9GEV - chains L and M of the 20 polymer chains in the assembly; structure by electron microscopy, 3.47 A resolution.

Chain L:
Molecule: Nucleosomal DNA Strand 2
Sequence (152 nucleotides; numbered -81 to 70; the number before each row is that of its first residue; numbers below 1 keep their minus sign (DT-81 is residue -81)):
   -81 TGCCGAGGCCGCTCAATTGGTCGTAGACAGCTCTAGCACCGCTTAAACGC
   -31 ACGTACGCGCTGTCCCCCGCGTTTTAACCGCCAAGGGGATTACTCCCTAG
    19 TCTCCAGGCACGTGTCAGATATATACATCCTGTGCATGTACTCGGGATAT
    69 TG
Not modelled in the structure: -81 to -76, 60-70

Chain M:
Molecule: Histone H3.1
Organism: Homo sapiens
UniProtKB: P68431 (H31_HUMAN); residues 0-135 here correspond to UniProt positions 1-136 (UniProt number = residue number + 1)
Sequence (136 residues; each row starts with the number of its first residue; numbering starts at 0):
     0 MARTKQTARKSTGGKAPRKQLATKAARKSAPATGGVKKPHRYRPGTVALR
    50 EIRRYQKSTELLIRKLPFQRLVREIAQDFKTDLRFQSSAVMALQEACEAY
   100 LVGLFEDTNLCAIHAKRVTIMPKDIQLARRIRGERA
Not modelled in the structure: 0-41, 135
Curated features (UniProtKB/Swiss-Prot):
  - modified residue: Arg2 (Asymmetric dimethylarginine), Thr3 (Phosphothreonine), Lys4 (Allysine), Gln5 (5-glutamyl dopamine), Thr6 (Phosphothreonine), Arg8 (Citrulline), Lys9 (N6,N6,N6-trimethyllysine), Ser10 (ADP-ribosylserine), Thr11 (Phosphothreonine), Lys14 (N6-(2-hydroxyisobutyryl)lysine), Arg17 (Asymmetric dimethylarginine), Lys18 (N6-(2-hydroxyisobutyryl)lysine), Lys23 (N6-(2-hydroxyisobutyryl)lysine), Arg26 (Citrulline), Lys27 (N6,N6,N6-trimethyllysine), Ser28 (ADP-ribosylserine), Lys36 (N6,N6,N6-trimethyllysine), Lys37 (N6-methyllysine), Tyr41 (Phosphotyrosine), Lys56 (N6,N6,N6-trimethyllysine) and 8 more in UniProt
  - lipidation: Lys18 (N6-decanoyllysine)

Interface between chain L and chain M:
Contacting residue pairs (17):
  DT8(L) - Pro43(M)  phosphate contact
  DT8(L) - Gly44(M)  hydrogen bond to the phosphate
  DT9(L) - Arg42(M)  sugar contact
  DT9(L) - Pro43(M)  sugar contact
  DT9(L) - Gly44(M)  hydrogen bond to the phosphate
  DT9(L) - Thr45(M)  hydrogen bond to the phosphate
  DT9(L) - Val46(M)  hydrogen bond to the phosphate
  DT9(L) - Ala47(M)  hydrogen bond to the phosphate
  DA10(L) - Arg42(M)  sugar contact
  DA17(L) - Arg63(M)  phosphate contact
  DA17(L) - Pro66(M)  phosphate contact
  DA17(L) - Arg69(M)  salt bridge to the phosphate
  DG18(L) - Arg63(M)  salt bridge to the phosphate
  DG18(L) - Lys64(M)  hydrogen bond to the phosphate
  DG18(L) - Leu65(M)  hydrogen bond to the phosphate
  DG25(L) - Arg83(M)  base contact
  DC27(L) - Arg83(M)  sugar contact
Also at the interface, not in a pair above, chain L (9 interface residues in all): DT19, DG26

Overview:
9 residues of chain L and 12 residues of chain M are in contact, with 7 hydrogen bonds and 2 salt bridges.
Polar pairs include DT8(L)-Gly44(M), DT9(L)-Gly44(M) and DT9(L)-Thr45(M).
Here chain L is Nucleosomal DNA Strand 2 and chain M is Histone H3.1 (Homo sapiens). Entry 9GEV (CryoEM
structure of the human INO80 core-nucleosome complex state N-6) was determined by electron microscopy.
